Entry 7KTQ (electron microscopy, 3.30 A resolution); this record covers chains A and J of the 10 polymer chains in the assembly.

# Chain A
Molecule: Histone H3
Organism: Xenopus laevis
UniProtKB: A0A310TTQ1 (A0A310TTQ1_XENLA); residues 37-135 here correspond to UniProt positions 38-136 (UniProt number = residue number + 1)
Amino-acid sequence (99 residues; row label = number of the first residue in the row):
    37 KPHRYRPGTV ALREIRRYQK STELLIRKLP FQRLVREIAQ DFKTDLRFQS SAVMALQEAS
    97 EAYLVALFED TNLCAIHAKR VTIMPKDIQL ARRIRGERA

# Chain J
Molecule: 601 DNA
Organism: Homo sapiens
Sequence (167 nucleotides; row label = number of the first residue in the row):
     1 TACCCGGGAT ATCGGATGTA TATATCTGAC ACGTGCCTGG AGACTAGGGA GTAATCCCCT
    61 TGGCGGTTAA AACGCGGGGG ACAGCGCGTA CGTGCGTTTA AGCGGTGCTA GAGCTGTCTA
   121 CGACCAATTG AGCGGCCTCG GCACCGGGAT TCTCGATATC CCGGGTA

# Interface between chain A and chain J
Residue-residue contacts (21):
  Arg40(A) - DG92(J)  base contact
  Arg40(A) - DT93(J)  hydrogen bond to the base
  Arg40(A) - DG94(J)  hydrogen bond to the sugar
  Tyr41(A) - DT17(J)  sugar contact
  Tyr41(A) - DG94(J)  phosphate contact
  Arg42(A) - DT93(J)  sugar contact
  Gly44(A) - DT93(J)  hydrogen bond to the phosphate
  Val46(A) - DT93(J)  phosphate contact
  Val46(A) - DG94(J)  phosphate contact
  Ala47(A) - DT93(J)  hydrogen bond to the phosphate
  Arg49(A) - DG18(J)  hydrogen bond to the phosphate
  Arg49(A) - DT19(J)  phosphate contact
  Lys56(A) - DA20(J)  salt bridge to the phosphate
  Arg63(A) - DA101(J)  phosphate contact
  Arg63(A) - DG102(J)  salt bridge to the phosphate
  Lys64(A) - DG102(J)  hydrogen bond to the phosphate
  Leu65(A) - DG102(J)  hydrogen bond to the phosphate
  Pro66(A) - DA101(J)  phosphate contact
  Arg69(A) - DA101(J)  salt bridge to the phosphate
  Arg83(A) - DA110(J)  sugar contact
  Arg83(A) - DG111(J)  sugar contact
Other interface residues (no listed pair), chain A (17 interface residues in all): His39, Pro43, Thr45
Other interface residues (no listed pair), chain J (12 interface residues in all): DA16

# In short
Chain A and chain J form an interface of 17 and 12 residues respectively, with 7 hydrogen bonds and 3 salt
bridges. Polar contacts include Arg40(A)-DT93(J), Arg40(A)-DG94(J) and Gly44(A)-DT93(J).
Here chain A is Histone H3 (Xenopus laevis) and chain J is 601 DNA (Homo sapiens). Entry 7KTQ (Nucleosome from
a dimeric PRC2 bound to a nucleosome) was determined by electron microscopy together with 7KSO, 7KSR and 7KTP
from the same study.
